8W5W - chains B and H of the 5 polymer chains in the assembly; structure by electron microscopy, 3.30 A resolution.

== Chain B ==
Protein: Minor capsid protein A1
Source organism: Escherichia phage Qbeta
UniProt: Q8LTE1 (A1_BPQBE); residues 1-132 here correspond to UniProt positions 2-133 (UniProt number = residue number + 1)
Chain sequence (132 residues; numbered 1 to 132; the number before each row is that of its first residue):
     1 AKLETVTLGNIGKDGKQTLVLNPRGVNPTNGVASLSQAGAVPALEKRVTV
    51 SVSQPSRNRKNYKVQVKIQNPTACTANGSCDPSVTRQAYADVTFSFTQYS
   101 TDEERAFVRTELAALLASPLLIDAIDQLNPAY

== Chain H ==
Protein: Heavy chain of Ab8
Source organism: Mus musculus
Chain sequence (95 residues; each row starts with the number of its first residue):
    22 KLSCKASGYTFTTHWMHWVQQRPGRGLEWVGRIDPNSGNTNYNEKIKSKA
    72 TLTVDKSSSTVYMRLSSLTSEDSAVYFCARAYDYGPFDYWGQGTT
Not modelled in the structure: 42-49, 65-69, 87-95
Disulfides: Cys-25/Cys-99

== Interface between chain B and chain H ==
Residue-residue contacts - 7 pairs, chain B then chain H:
  Asp-14(B) with Tyr-103(H)
  Lys-16(B) with Tyr-103(H); Pro-107(H); Asp-109(H), salt bridge
  Gln-17(B) with Tyr-103(H)
  Thr-18(B) with Tyr-105(H)
  Val-20(B) with Tyr-105(H), hydrophobic

== Summary ==
The interface between chain B and chain H involves 5 residues on one side and 4 on the other; the contacts
include 1 salt bridge. The salt-bridged pair is Lys-16(B)/Asp-109(H).
Here chain B is Minor capsid protein A1 (Escherichia phage Qbeta) and chain H is Heavy chain of Ab8 (Mus
musculus). Entry 8W5W (Cryo-EM structure of Qb-Ab8) was determined by electron microscopy, deposited together
with 8W5D, 8W5E, 8W5F, 8W5G, 8W5L, 8W5M and 8 further entries.
